Entry 7DCX (electron microscopy, 5.90 A resolution (low resolution: residue-level contacts below are approximate; hydrogen-bond / salt-bridge calls are withheld)); this record covers chains B and G of the 9 polymer chains in the assembly.

Chain B:
Molecule: The heavy chain of 3C1 fab that binds with the up RBD
Source organism: Mus musculus
Notes: antibody fragment or engineered binder
Amino-acid sequence (222 residues; row label = number of the first residue in the row):
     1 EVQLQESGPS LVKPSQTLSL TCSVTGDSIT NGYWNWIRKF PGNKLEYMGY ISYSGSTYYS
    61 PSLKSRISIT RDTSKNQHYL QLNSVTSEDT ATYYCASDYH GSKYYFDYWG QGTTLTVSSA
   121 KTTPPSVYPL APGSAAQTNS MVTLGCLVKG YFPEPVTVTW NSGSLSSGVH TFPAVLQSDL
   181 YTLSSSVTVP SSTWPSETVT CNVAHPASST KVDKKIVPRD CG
Disordered / not traced: 1, 134-139, 218-222
Disulfide bonds: Cys22-Cys95, Cys146-Cys201

Chain G:
Molecule: The light chain of 3C1 fab
Source organism: Mus musculus
Notes: antibody fragment or engineered binder
Amino-acid sequence (214 residues; numbered 1 to 214; the number before each row is that of its first residue):
     1 DIVMTQSHKF MSTSVGHRVS ITCKASQDVG NDVAWYQQKP GQSPKLLIYW ASTRHTGVPD
    61 RFTGSGSGTD FTLTISNVQS EDLADYFCQQ YNRYPYTFGG GTKLEIKRAD AAPTVSIFPP
   121 SSEQLTSGGA SVVCFLNNFY PKDINVKWKI DGSERQNGVL NSWTDQDSKD STYSMSSTLT
   181 LTKDEYERHN SYTCEATHKT STSPIVKSFN RNEC
Disordered / not traced: 149-155, 188-214
Disulfide bonds: Cys23-Cys88

How chain B and chain G interact:
Pairs across the interface - 48 pairs, chain B then chain G:
  Tyr33(B) with Tyr94(G)
  Ile37(B) with Phe98(G)
  Lys39(B) with Gln38(G)
  Gly42(B) with Lys9(G)
  Asn43(B) with Asp85(G); Phe87(G); Lys103(G)
  Lys44(B) with Phe87(G)
  Leu45(B) with Phe87(G); Phe98(G)
  Tyr47(B) with Pro95(G); Tyr96(G); Thr97(G); Phe98(G)
  Tyr50(B) with Tyr94(G)
  Tyr58(B) with Pro95(G)
  Ser60(B) with Thr97(G)
  Pro61(B) with Ile2(G)
  Asp98(B) with Tyr94(G); Tyr96(G)
  His100(B) with Trp50(G)
  Tyr104(B) with Tyr49(G); Thr53(G)
  Tyr105(B) with Leu46(G); Tyr49(G); His55(G); Tyr91(G)
  Phe106(B) with His55(G)
  Asp107(B) with Tyr36(G); Leu46(G); Tyr91(G)
  Trp109(B) with Ser43(G); Pro44(G); Lys45(G)
  Tyr128(B) with Glu123(G)
  Leu130(B) with Glu123(G); Gln124(G)
  Ala131(B) with Glu123(G)
  Lys149(B) with Ser127(G)
  His170(B) with Phe135(G)
  Phe172(B) with Val133(G); Ser176(G); Thr178(G)
  Pro173(B) with Leu160(G); Ser162(G)
  Ala174(B) with Leu160(G)
  Val175(B) with Leu160(G); Thr180(G)
Also at the interface, not in a pair above, chain B (35 interface residues in all): Glu46, Tyr59, Tyr94, Lys103, Pro129, Leu147, Thr171
Also at the interface, not in a pair above, chain G (35 interface residues in all): Asp1, Phe10, Gly100, Ser177

Overview:
Chain B and chain G each contribute 35 residues to their interface.
Chain B is the heavy chain of 3C1 fab that binds with the up RBD and chain G is the light chain of 3C1 fab,
both from Mus musculus; the structure, S-3C1-F3a structure, two RBDs are up and one RBD is down, each RBD
binds with a ..., was determined by electron microscopy (same publication as 7DCC, 7DD2 and 7DD8).
